Entry 8QCM (electron microscopy, 2.39 A resolution); this record covers chains A and B of the 6 polymer chains in the assembly.

[Chain A (and B)]
Molecule: Broad substrate specificity ATP-binding cassette transporter ABCG2
Source organism: Homo sapiens
Notes: EC 7.6.2.2; chain B of this document is another copy of the same molecule, construct and numbering; everything in this record applies to it too
UniProt: Q9UNQ0 (ABCG2_HUMAN); residues 2-655 here = UniProt positions 2-655
Chain sequence (665 residues; numbered -9 to 655; the number before each row is that of its first residue; numbers below 1 keep their minus sign (Met-9 is residue -9)):
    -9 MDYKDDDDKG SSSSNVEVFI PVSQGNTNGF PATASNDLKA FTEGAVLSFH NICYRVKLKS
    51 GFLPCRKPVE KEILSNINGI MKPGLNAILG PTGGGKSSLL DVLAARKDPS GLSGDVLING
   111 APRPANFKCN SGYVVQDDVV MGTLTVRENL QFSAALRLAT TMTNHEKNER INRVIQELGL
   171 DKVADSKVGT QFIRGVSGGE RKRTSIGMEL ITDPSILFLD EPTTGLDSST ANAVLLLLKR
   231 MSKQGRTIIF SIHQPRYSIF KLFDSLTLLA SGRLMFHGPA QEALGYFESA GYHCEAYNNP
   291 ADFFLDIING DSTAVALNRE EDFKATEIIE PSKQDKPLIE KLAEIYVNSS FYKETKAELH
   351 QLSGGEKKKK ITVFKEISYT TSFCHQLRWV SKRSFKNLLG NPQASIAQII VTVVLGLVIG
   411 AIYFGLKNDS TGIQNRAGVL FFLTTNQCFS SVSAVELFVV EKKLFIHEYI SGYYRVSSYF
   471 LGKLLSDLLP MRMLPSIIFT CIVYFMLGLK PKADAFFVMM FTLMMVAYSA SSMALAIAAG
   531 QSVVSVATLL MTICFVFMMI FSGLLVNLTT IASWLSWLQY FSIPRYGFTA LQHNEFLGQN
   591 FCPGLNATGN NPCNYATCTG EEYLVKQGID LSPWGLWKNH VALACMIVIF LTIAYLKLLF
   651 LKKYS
Not modelled in the structure: -9 to 33, 47-59, 301-327, 354-368, 655
Sequence notes: initiating methionine (-9); expression tag (-8 to 1)
Cystine bridges: Cys592-Cys608
Small-molecule neighbours:
  - V0U ((2S,5S,8S)-14-methoxy-2-(2-methylpropyl)-5-(phenylmethyl)-3,6,17-triazatetracyclo[8.7.0.03,8.011,16]heptadeca-1(10),11,13,15-tetraene-4,7-dione), molecule 1: Val401, Leu405, Phe431, Phe432, Thr435, Asn436, Phe439, Ser440, Val442, Met549
  - V0U, molecule 2: Phe439, Thr538, Leu539, Thr542, Ile543, Val546, Met549
UniProt features mapped onto this chain:
  - binding site (ATP): Gly80 to Ser87, Arg184 to Glu190, Glu211, His243
  - site (Not glycosylated): Asn418, Asn557
  - modified residue: Thr362 (Phosphothreonine)
  - glycosylation: Asn596 (N-linked (GlcNAc...) asparagine)
What the authors report for this chain:
  - binding site for V0U: Asn436, Phe439

[How chain A and chain B interact]
Pairs across the interface (59):
  Ser218(A) - Asn299(B)  hydrogen bond
  Gln244(A) - Gln244(B)
  Tyr247(A) - Tyr287(B)
  Leu274(A) - Tyr287(B)
  Cys284(A) - Tyr287(B)  hydrogen bond
  Tyr287(A) - Tyr247(B)
  Tyr287(A) - Leu274(B)
  Tyr287(A) - Cys284(B)  hydrogen bond
  Tyr287(A) - Asn288(B)
  Tyr287(A) - Asn289(B)
  Asn288(A) - Tyr287(B)
  Asn289(A) - Tyr287(B)
  Asn299(A) - Ser218(B)  hydrogen bond
  Val401(A) - Ile543(B)  hydrophobic
  Leu405(A) - Phe547(B)  hydrophobic
  Val408(A) - Phe547(B)  hydrophobic
  Ala411(A) - Leu565(B)  hydrophobic
  Ile412(A) - Phe551(B)  hydrophobic
  Ile412(A) - Val556(B)  hydrophobic
  Ile412(A) - Leu565(B)
  Tyr413(A) - Leu555(B)  hydrogen bond (side chain-backbone)
  Tyr413(A) - Val556(B)  hydrophobic
  Thr421(A) - Asn557(B)
  Thr421(A) - Thr560(B)
  Gln424(A) - Gly553(B)
  Gln424(A) - Leu554(B)  hydrogen bond (side chain-backbone)
  Gln424(A) - Asn557(B)  hydrogen bond
  Gln424(A) - Gln617(B)  hydrogen bond
  Asn425(A) - Val556(B)
  Asn425(A) - Asn557(B)
  Gly428(A) - Leu555(B)
  Phe431(A) - Leu555(B)  hydrophobic
  Phe432(A) - Val546(B)  hydrophobic
  Phe432(A) - Ile550(B)  hydrophobic
  Val546(A) - Phe432(B)  hydrophobic
  Phe547(A) - Leu405(B)  hydrophobic
  Phe547(A) - Val408(B)  hydrophobic
  Phe551(A) - Ile412(B)  hydrophobic
  Gly553(A) - Gln424(B)
  Leu554(A) - Gln424(B)  hydrogen bond (backbone-side chain)
  Leu555(A) - Tyr413(B)  hydrogen bond (backbone-side chain)
  Leu555(A) - Gln424(B)
  Leu555(A) - Gly428(B)
  Val556(A) - Ile412(B)  hydrophobic
  Val556(A) - Tyr413(B)  hydrophobic
  Val556(A) - Asn425(B)
  Asn557(A) - Thr421(B)
  Asn557(A) - Gln424(B)  hydrogen bond
  Asn557(A) - Asn425(B)
  Thr560(A) - Thr421(B)
  Leu565(A) - Ala411(B)
  Cys592(A) - Tyr605(B)  hydrophobic
  Pro593(A) - Tyr605(B)  hydrogen bond (backbone-side chain)
  Cys603(A) - Cys603(B)  hydrogen bond
  Tyr605(A) - Cys592(B)  hydrophobic
  Tyr605(A) - Pro593(B)  hydrogen bond (side chain-backbone)
  Tyr605(A) - Ala606(B)
  Ala606(A) - Tyr605(B)
  Gln617(A) - Gln424(B)  hydrogen bond
Also at the interface, not in a pair above, chain A (49 interface residues in all): Arg246, Glu278, Glu285, Pro290, Asp292, Asp296, Val404, Val429, Ile543, Met549, Ile550, Leu595
Also at the interface, not in a pair above, chain B (50 interface residues in all): Arg246, Glu278, Glu285, Pro290, Asp292, Asp296, Val401, Val429, Phe431, Met549, Ile561, Trp564, Leu595

[Summary]
The interface between chain A and chain B involves 49 residues on one side and 50 on the other, with 15
hydrogen bonds. Among the polar pairs are Ser218(A)-Asn299(B), Cys284(A)-Tyr287(B) and Tyr413(A)-Leu555(B).
Ligands of chain A: compound V0U. From the paper: a binding site for V0U at Asn436(A) and Phe439(A).
Chain A and chain B are both Broad substrate specificity ATP-binding cassette transporter ABCG2 (Homo
sapiens); the structure, ABCG2 in complex with MZ82 and 5D3 Fab, was determined by electron microscopy (same
publication as 8PXO, 8PY4 and 8Q7B).
